Entry 8G1B (X-ray diffraction, 1.67 A resolution); this record covers chains A and B.

[Chain A]
Protein: The heavy chain of human 2G02 Fab fragment
Source organism: Homo sapiens
Notes: antibody fragment or engineered binder
Chain sequence (222 residues; numbered 1 to 222 plus 8 insertion-coded residues; 8 numbers in that range are skipped by the numbering (no residue carries them; nothing is unmodelled there); the number before each row is that of its first residue; a row labelled like 135A-135G holds insertion residues (135A, then the next letters in order)):
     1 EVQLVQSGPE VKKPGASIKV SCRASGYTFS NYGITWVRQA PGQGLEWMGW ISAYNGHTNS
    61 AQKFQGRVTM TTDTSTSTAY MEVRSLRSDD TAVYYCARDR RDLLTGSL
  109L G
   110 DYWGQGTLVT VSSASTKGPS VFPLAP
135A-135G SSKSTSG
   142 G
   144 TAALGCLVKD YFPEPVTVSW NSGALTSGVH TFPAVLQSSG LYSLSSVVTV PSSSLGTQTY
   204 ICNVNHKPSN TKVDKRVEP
Unresolved in the structure: 135A-135G
Disulfides: Cys22-Cys96, Cys149-Cys205

[Chain B]
Protein: The light chain of human 2G02 Fab fragment
Source organism: Homo sapiens
Notes: antibody fragment or engineered binder
Chain sequence (216 residues; numbered 1 to 216; the number before each row is that of its first residue):
     1 DIVMTQSPLS LPVTLGQPAS ISCRSSRGLL YIDGNTYLNW FQQRPGQSPR RLIHNVSNRD
    61 SGVPDRFSGS GSRTDFTLKI SRVEAEDVGV YYCMQGTYWP FTFGQGTKVE IKRTVAAPSV
   121 FIFPPSDEQL KSGTASVVCL LNNFYPREAK VQWKVDNALQ SGNSQESVTE QDSKDSTYSL
   181 SSTLTLSKAD YEKHKVYACE VTHQGLSSPV TKSFNR
Disulfides: Cys23-Cys93, Cys139-Cys199

[Chain A / chain B interface]
Pairs across the interface (72; chain A residue first):
  Gln39(A) with Gln43(B), hydrogen bond; Tyr92(B), hydrogen bond
  Gly44(A) with Tyr92(B)
  Leu45(A) with Pro49(B), hydrophobic; Tyr92(B), hydrophobic; Phe103(B)
  Trp47(A) with Pro100(B), hydrophobic; Phe101(B); Phe103(B)
  Asn59(A) with Trp99(B)
  Ser60(A) with Trp99(B)
  Tyr95(A) with Gln43(B); Gln47(B); Ser48(B); Pro49(B)
  Asp99(A) with Phe101(B)
  Arg100(A) with Tyr31(B), hydrogen bond; Trp99(B); Phe101(B)
  Leu103(A) with Tyr31(B), hydrogen bond (backbone-side chain); Ile32(B)
  Leu104(A) with Asp33(B)
  Thr105(A) with Tyr31(B); Asp33(B); Tyr37(B)
  Gly106(A) with Tyr31(B); Tyr37(B), hydrogen bond (backbone-side chain); Gly96(B)
  Ser107(A) with Tyr37(B); Asn39(B); Met94(B); Gly96(B), hydrogen bond (backbone-backbone); Phe101(B)
  Leu108(A) with Asn39(B), hydrogen bond (backbone-side chain); Arg51(B), hydrogen bond (backbone-side chain)
  Gly109L(A) with Phe41(B); Arg51(B)
  Asp110(A) with Arg51(B)
  Trp112(A) with Phe41(B); Pro49(B), hydrophobic
  Gly113(A) with Ser48(B), hydrogen bond (backbone-side chain)
  Gln114(A) with Ser48(B), hydrogen bond (backbone-side chain)
  Phe131(A) with Ser126(B); Gln129(B)
  Pro132(A) with Ser126(B)
  Leu133(A) with Phe123(B); Val138(B), hydrophobic
  Ala134(A) with Phe123(B)
  Thr144(A) with Phe121(B)
  Ala146(A) with Phe121(B), hydrophobic; Phe123(B)
  Leu150(A) with Ser136(B)
  Lys152(A) with Gln129(B); Ser136(B)
  His173(A) with Asn142(B); Asn143(B), hydrogen bond; Ser179(B), hydrogen bond
  Phe175(A) with Leu140(B), hydrophobic; Ser167(B); Thr169(B); Ser179(B); Leu180(B); Ser181(B)
  Pro176(A) with Ser167(B), hydrogen bond (backbone-side chain); Val168(B)
  Val178(A) with Gln165(B); Glu166(B)
  Leu179(A) with Gln165(B)
  Gln180(A) with Gln165(B)
  Val190(A) with Leu140(B), hydrophobic
  Thr192(A) with Asn142(B)
  Lys218(A) with Glu128(B), salt bridge
Also at the interface, not in a pair above, chain A (47 interface residues in all): Val37, Gln43, Glu46, Ala61, Gly115, Val130, Ala145, Leu147, Thr174, Ser188
Also at the interface, not in a pair above, chain B (40 interface residues in all): Asp60, Ser132, Thr134, Asp172

[Overview]
The interface between chain A and chain B involves 47 residues on one side and 40 on the other, with 13
hydrogen bonds and 1 salt bridge. Polar contacts include Lys218(A)-Glu128(B), Gln39(A)-Gln43(B) and
Gln39(A)-Tyr92(B).
Chain A is the heavy chain of human 2G02 Fab fragment and chain B is the light chain of human 2G02 Fab
fragment, both from Homo sapiens; the structure, Crystal structure of polyreactive 2G02 human Fab, was
determined by X-ray diffraction, deposited together with 8FZO and 8FZP.
